Entry 1C5N (X-ray diffraction, 1.50 A resolution); this record covers chains H and I of the 3 polymer chains in the assembly.

Chain H:
Molecule: Thrombin heavy chain
Source organism: Homo sapiens
Notes: EC 3.4.21.5
UniProt: P00734 (THRB_HUMAN); the construct lacks a stretch of the UniProt sequence and is renumbered around it, so the offset changes along the chain: 16-36 = UniProt 364-384; 37-60 = UniProt 386-409; 61-77 = UniProt 419-435; 78-97 = UniProt 437-456; 7 more segments
Amino-acid sequence (259 residues; row label = number of the first residue in the row; note: 3 numbers in that range are skipped by the numbering (no residue carries them; nothing is unmodelled there); a row labelled like 60A-60I holds insertion residues (60A, then the next letters in order)):
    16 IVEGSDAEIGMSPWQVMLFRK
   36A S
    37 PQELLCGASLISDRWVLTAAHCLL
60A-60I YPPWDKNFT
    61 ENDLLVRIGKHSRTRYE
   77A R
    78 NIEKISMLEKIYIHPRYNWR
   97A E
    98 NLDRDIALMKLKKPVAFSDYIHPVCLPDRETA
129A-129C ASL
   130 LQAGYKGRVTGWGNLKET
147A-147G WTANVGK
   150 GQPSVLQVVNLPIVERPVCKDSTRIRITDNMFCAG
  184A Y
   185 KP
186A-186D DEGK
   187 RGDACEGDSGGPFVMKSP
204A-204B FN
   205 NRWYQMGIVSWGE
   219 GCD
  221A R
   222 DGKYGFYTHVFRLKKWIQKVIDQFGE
Disordered / not traced: 147A-147G
Disulfides: Cys-42/Cys-58, Cys-168/Cys-182, Cys-191/Cys-220
Metal / ion sites: Ca2+: Lys-169, Thr-172, Phe-204A; Na+: Arg-221A, Lys-224
Ligand contacts: ESI (4-iodobenzo[b]thiophene-2-carboxamidine): Asp-189, Ala-190, Cys-191, Glu-192, Ser-195, Val-213, Ser-214, Trp-215, Gly-216, Glu-217, Gly-219, Cys-220, Gly-226
Curated features (UniProtKB/Swiss-Prot):
  - region: Ala-183 to Val-200 (High affinity receptor-binding region which is also known as the TP508 peptide)
  - active site (Charge relay system): His-57, Asp-102, Ser-195
  - glycosylation: Asn-60G (N-linked (GlcNAc...) (complex) asparagine)
What the authors report for this chain:
  - binding site for ESI: Asp-189
  - specificity-determining residues: Ala-190

Chain I:
Molecule: Hirudin
Source organism: Hirudo medicinalis
UniProt: P28504 (HIR2_HIRME); residues 55-64 here = UniProt positions 55-64
Amino-acid sequence (10 residues; row label = number of the first residue in the row):
    55 DFEEIPEEYL
Modified residues: Tyr-63 (o-sulfo-l-tyrosine; TYS)
Curated features (UniProtKB/Swiss-Prot):
  - region: Asp-55 to Leu-64 (Interaction with fibrinogen-binding exosite of thrombin)
  - modified residue: Tyr-63 (Sulfotyrosine)

Chain H / chain I interface:
Pairs across the interface - 24 pairs, chain H then chain I:
  Phe-34(H) with Phe-56(I), hydrophobic
  Lys-36(H) with Leu-64(I)
  Gln-38(H) with Ile-59(I); Leu-64(I)
  Leu-40(H) with Phe-56(I), hydrophobic
  Leu-65(H) with Ile-59(I), hydrophobic; Tyr-63(I)
  Arg-67(H) with Ile-59(I)
  Arg-73(H) with Asp-55(I), salt bridge; Phe-56(I)
  Thr-74(H) with Asp-55(I); Phe-56(I); Glu-57(I), hydrogen bond (backbone-backbone)
  Arg-75(H) with Asp-55(I), salt bridge; Phe-56(I); Glu-57(I)
  Tyr-76(H) with Glu-57(I); Glu-58(I); Pro-60(I); Tyr-63(I)
  Glu-80(H) with Tyr-63(I)
  Lys-81(H) with Tyr-63(I)
  Ile-82(H) with Tyr-63(I)
  Met-84(H) with Tyr-63(I)
Also at the interface, not in a pair above, chain H (16 interface residues in all): Met-32, Glu-39

Summary:
The interface between chain H and chain I involves 16 residues on one side and 8 on the other, with 1 hydrogen
bond and 2 salt bridges. Polar contacts include Arg-73(H)/Asp-55(I), Arg-75(H)/Asp-55(I) and
Thr-74(H)/Glu-57(I). Ligands of chain H: compound ESI. From the paper: a binding site for ESI at Asp-189(H);
the specificity determinant Ala-190(H).
Chain H is Thrombin heavy chain (Homo sapiens) and chain I is Hirudin (Hirudo medicinalis); the structure,
Structural basis for selectivity of a small molecule, S1-binding, sub-micromolar inhibitor of urokinase type
plasminogen activator, was determined by X-ray diffraction, deposited together with 1C5L, 1C5O, 1C5W, 1C5X,
1C5Y and 1C5Z.
